PDB entry 7DUL | X-ray diffraction, 3.62 A resolution | chains A and K of the 23 polymer chains in the assembly

[Chain A]
Molecule: 30S Ribosomal RNA rRNA
From: Thermus thermophilus HB8
Sequence (1522 nucleotides; numbered 0 to 1544 plus 19 insertion-coded residues; 42 numbers in that range are skipped by the numbering (no residue carries them; nothing is unmodelled there); the number before each row is that of its first residue; a row labelled like 190A-190L holds insertion residues (190A, then the next letters in order); numbering starts at 0):
     0 UUUGUUGGAG AGUCUGAUCC UGGCUCAGGG UGAACGCUGG CGGCGUGCCU AAGACAUGCA
    60 AGUCGUGCGG G
    73 CCGCGGGGUU UU
    88 ACUCCG
    95 UGGUC
   101 AGCGGCGGAC GGGUGAGUAA CGCGUGGGU
  129A G
   130 ACCUACCCGG AAGAGGGGGA CAACCCGGGG AAACUCGGGC UAAUCCCCCA UGUGGACCCG
   190 C
190A-190L CCCUUGGGGUGU
   191 GUCCAAAGGG CUUU
   216 GCCCGCUUCC GGAUGGGCCC GCGUCCCAUC AGCUAGUUGG UGGGGUAAUG GCCCACCAAG
   276 GCGACGACGG GUAGCCGGUC UGAGAGGAUG GCCGGCCACA GGGGCACUGA GACACGGGCC
   336 CCACUCCUAC GGGAGGCAGC AGUUAGGAAU CUUCCGCAAU GGGCGCAAGC CUGACGGAGC
   396 GACGCCGCUU GGAGGAAGAA GCCCUUCGGG GUGUAAACUC CUGAA
   442 CCCGGGACGA AACCCCCGAC GA
   474 GGGGACUGAC GGUACCGGG
   494 GUAAUAGCGC CGGCCAACUC CGUGCCAGCA GCCGCGGUAA UACGGAGGGC GCGAGCGUUA
   554 CCCGGAUUCA CUGGGCGUAA AGGGCGUGUA GGCGGCCUGG GGCGUCCCAU GUGAAAGACC
   614 ACGGCUCAAC CGUGGGGGAG CGUGGGAUAC GCUCAGGCUA GACGGUGGGA GAGGGUGGUG
   674 GAAUUCCCGG AGUAGCGGUG AAAUGCGCAG AUACCGGGAG GAACGCCGAU GGCGAAGGCA
   734 GCCACCUGGU CCACCCGUGA CGCUGAGGCG CGAAAGCGUG GGGAGCAAAC CGGAUUAGAU
   794 ACCCGGGUAG UCCACGCCCU AAACGAUGCG CGCUAGGUCU CUGGGUCU
   848 CCUGGGGGCC GAAGCUAACG CGUUAAGCGC GCCGCCUGGG GAGUACGGCC GCAAGGCUGA
   908 AACUCAAAGG AAUUGACGGG GGCCCGCACA AGCGGUGGAG CAUGUGGUUU AAUUCGAAGX
   968 AACGCGAAGA ACCUUACCAG GCCUUGACAU GCUAGG
 1003A G
  1004 AACCCGGGUG AAAGCCUGGG GUGCCCC
1030A-1030D GCGA
  1031 GGGGAGCCCU AGCACAGGUG CUGCAUGGCC GUCGUCAGCU CGUGCCGUGA GGUGUUGGGU
  1091 UAAGUCCCGC AACGAGCGCA ACCCCCGCCG UUAGUUGCCA GCGGUUCGGC CGGGCACUCU
  1151 AACGGGACUG CCCGCGAAA
  1171 GCGGGAGGAA GGAGGGGACG ACGUCUGGUC AGCAUGGCCC UUACGGCCUG GGCGACACAC
  1231 GUGCUACAAU GCCCACUACA AAGCGAUGCC ACCCGGCAAC GGGGAGCUAA UCGCAAAAAG
  1291 GUGGGCCCAG UUCGGAUUGG GGUCUGCAAC CCGACCCCAU GAAGCCGGAA UCGCUAGUAA
  1351 UCGCGGAUCA G
 1361A C
  1362 CAUGCCGCGG UGAAUACGUU CCCGGGCCUU GUACACACXG CCXGUXACGC CAUGGGAGCG
  1422 GGCUCUACCC GAAGUCGCCG GG
  1446 AGCCUACGGG
  1459 CAGGCGCCGA GGGUAGGGCC CGUGACUGGG GCGAAGUCGU AACAAGGUAG CUGUACCGGA
  1519 AGGUGCGGCU GGAUCCACUC CUUUCU
Not modelled in the structure: 0-4, 1534-1538
Modified residues: PSU (pseudouridine-5'-monophosphate) at position 516, 7MG (7N-methyl-8-hydroguanosine-5'-monophosphate) at position 527, M2G (N2-dimethylguanosine-5'-monophosphate) at position 966, 5MC (5-methylcytidine-5'-monophosphate) at position 967, 2MG (2N-methylguanosine-5'-monophosphate) at position 1207, 5MC (5-methylcytidine-5'-monophosphate) at position 1400, 4OC (4n,o2'-methylcytidine-5'-monophosphate) at position 1402, 5MC (5-methylcytidine-5'-monophosphate) at position 1404, 5MC (5-methylcytidine-5'-monophosphate) at position 1407, UR3 (3-methyluridine-5'-monophoshate) at position 1498, MA6 (6N-dimethyladenosine-5'-monophoshate) at position 1518, MA6 (6N-dimethyladenosine-5'-monophoshate) at position 1519, PSU (pseudouridine-5'-monophosphate) at position 1540, PSU (pseudouridine-5'-monophosphate) at position 1541
Bound ions: Mg2+ site 1 near G28 (its only coordinating residue here); Mg2+ site 2 near G38 (its only coordinating residue here); Mg2+ site 3 near C48 (its only coordinating residue here); Mg2+ site 4: A59, U387; Mg2+ site 5: G61, G105; Mg2+ site 6 near U98 (its only coordinating residue here); Mg2+ site 7: G107, G326; Mg2+ site 8: A109, G331; Mg2+ site 9 near G111 (its only coordinating residue here); Mg2+ site 10 near G117 (its only coordinating residue here); Mg2+ site 11: C121, G124, U125; Mg2+ site 12 near A149 (its only coordinating residue here); 90 more Mg2+ sites not listed
Small-molecule neighbours: Sisomicin (SIS; (1S,2S,3R,4S,6R)-4,6-diamino-3-{[(2S,3R)-3-amino-6-(aminomethyl)-3,4-dihydro-2H-pyran-2-yl]oxy}-2-hydroxycyclohexyl 3-deoxy-4-C-methyl-3-(methylamino)-beta-L-arabinopyranoside): 5MC_1404, G1405, U1406, 5MC_1407, A1408, C1409, G1491, A1492, A1493, G1494, U1495

[Chain K]
Molecule: 30S ribosomal protein S11
From: Thermus thermophilus HB8
UniProt: P80376 (RS11_THET8); residue numbers follow UniProt; this construct covers 1-129
Chain sequence (129 residues; numbered 1 to 129; the number before each row is that of its first residue):
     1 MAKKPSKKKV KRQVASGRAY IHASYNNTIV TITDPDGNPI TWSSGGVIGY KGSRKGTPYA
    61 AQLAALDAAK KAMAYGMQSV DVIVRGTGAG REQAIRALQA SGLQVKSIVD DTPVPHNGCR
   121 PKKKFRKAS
Not modelled in the structure: 1-10, 127-129
Bound ions: Mg2+: Asn26 (shared with G691(A), U692(A) of chain A)

[Chain A / chain K interface]
Residue-residue contacts (68):
  G674(A) with His116(K), base contact
  A675(A) with Val114(K), hydrogen bond to the sugar; His116(K), hydrogen bond to the base
  A676(A) with Pro113(K), sugar contact; Pro115(K), sugar contact
  U677(A) with Cys119(K), base contact
  G683(A) with Asn38(K), hydrogen bond to the base
  A684(A) with Asn38(K), sugar contact; Pro39(K), hydrogen bond to the sugar
  G685(A) with Pro39(K), sugar contact; Ile40(K), phosphate contact; Trp42(K), sugar contact
  U686(A) with Trp42(K), base contact
  A687(A) with Lys71(K), salt bridge to the phosphate
  G688(A) with Ser44(K), phosphate contact; Gly46(K), sugar contact; Val47(K), sugar contact
  C689(A) with Asn27(K), hydrogen bond to the phosphate; Ser44(K), hydrogen bond to the phosphate; Gly46(K), hydrogen bond to the phosphate; Lys55(K), salt bridge to the phosphate
  G690(A) with Ser24(K), phosphate contact; Asn27(K), hydrogen bond to the phosphate; Lys55(K), hydrogen bond to the base
  G691(A) with Asn26(K), hydrogen bond to the phosphate; Lys51(K), base contact; Gly52(K), base contact; Lys55(K), hydrogen bond to the base
  U692(A) with Asn26(K), hydrogen bond to the phosphate; Gly52(K), base contact; Ser53(K), hydrogen bond to the base; Lys124(K), salt bridge to the phosphate
  A694(A) with Ser53(K), sugar contact
  A695(A) with Gly52(K), phosphate contact; Ser53(K), hydrogen bond to the phosphate
  A704(A) with Trp42(K), base contact
  A706(A) with His22(K), sugar contact; Ile29(K), sugar contact; Thr31(K), hydrogen bond to the sugar
  C707(A) with Tyr20(K), phosphate contact; Gly37(K), hydrogen bond to the sugar; Pro39(K), base contact; Arg85(K), salt bridge to the phosphate
  C708(A) with Tyr20(K), sugar contact; Asp36(K), hydrogen bond to the sugar; Gly37(K), sugar contact; Arg85(K), salt bridge to the phosphate
  A715(A) with Gly118(K), base contact
  A716(A) with Asn117(K), hydrogen bond to the sugar; Gly118(K), base contact
  C717(A) with His116(K), phosphate contact; Asn117(K), sugar contact
  G718(A) with His116(K), stacking on the base; Asn117(K), sugar contact
  G778(A) with Cys119(K), sugar contact; Arg120(K), hydrogen bond to the sugar
  C779(A) with Arg120(K), hydrogen bond to the sugar; Pro121(K), sugar contact; Lys122(K), salt bridge to the phosphate
  A780(A) with Lys122(K), phosphate contact; Lys123(K), hydrogen bond to the phosphate
  C795(A) with Lys123(K), phosphate contact
  C796(A) with Lys123(K), salt bridge to the phosphate
  C797(A) with Lys124(K), salt bridge to the phosphate
  G798(A) with Lys122(K), salt bridge to the phosphate
  G1523(A) with Lys123(K), salt bridge to the phosphate
  C1524(A) with Arg120(K), salt bridge to the phosphate
  G1525(A) with Arg120(K), salt bridge to the phosphate
Interface residues without a listed pair, chain A (38 interface residues in all): U705, G714, A777, U1522
Interface residues without a listed pair, chain K (38 interface residues in all): Thr33, Gly45, Tyr75, Arg126

[In short]
Chain A and chain K each contribute 38 residues to their interface; the contacts include 21 hydrogen bonds, 12
salt bridges and 1 aromatic stacking contact. Polar pairs include A675(A)-His116(K), G683(A)-Asn38(K) and
G690(A)-Lys55(K). Ligands of chain A: Sisomicin. A59(A) and U387(A) coordinate Mg2+ site 4.
Chain A is 30S Ribosomal RNA rRNA and chain K is 30S ribosomal protein S11, both from Thermus thermophilus
HB8; the structure, Crystal structure of the Thermus thermophilus (HB8) 30S ribosomal subunit with mRNA and
cognate transfer RNA ..., was determined by X-ray diffraction.
